Entry 6EW3 (X-ray diffraction, 2.14 A resolution); this record covers chain A.

== Chain A ==
Molecule: Metallo-beta-lactamase VIM-2
From: Pseudomonas aeruginosa
UniProtKB: D1MEN9 (D1MEN9_PSEAI); numbering as in UniProt (aligned over 32-263)
Amino-acid sequence (232 residues; each row starts with the number of its first residue):
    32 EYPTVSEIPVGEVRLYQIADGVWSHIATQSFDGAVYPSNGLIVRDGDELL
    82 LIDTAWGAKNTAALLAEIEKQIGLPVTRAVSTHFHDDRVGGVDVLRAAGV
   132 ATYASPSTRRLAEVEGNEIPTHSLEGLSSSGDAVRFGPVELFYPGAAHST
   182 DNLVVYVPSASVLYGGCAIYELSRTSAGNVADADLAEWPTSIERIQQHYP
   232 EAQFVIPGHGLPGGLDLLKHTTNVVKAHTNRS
Bound ions: Zn2+ site 1: His-114, His-116, His-179 (together with S3C); Zn2+ site 2: Asp-118, Cys-198, His-240 (together with S3C); Zn2+ site 3: His-153, His-251 (together with formate)
Small-molecule neighbours: S3C ((2Z)-2-sulfanyl-3-(2,3,6-trichlorophenyl)prop-2-enoic acid): Phe-62, Trp-87, His-114, His-116, Asp-117, Asp-118, His-179, Cys-198, Asn-210, His-240

== Overview ==
Chain A binds compound S3C. His-114, His-116 and His-179 form the Zn2+ site 1. Asp-118, Cys-198 and His-240
coordinate Zn2+ site 2.
Chain A is Metallo-beta-lactamase VIM-2 (Pseudomonas aeruginosa); the structure, Crystal structure of the
metallo-beta-lactamase VIM-2 with ML302F, was determined by X-ray diffraction together with 6EUM, 6EWE, 6F2N
and 5JMX from the same study.
